PDB entry 5XMW | X-ray diffraction, 3.00 A resolution | chains A and B

== Chain A (and B) ==
Name: Zearalenone lactonase
Source organism: Bionectria ochroleuca
Notes: chain B of this document is another copy of the same molecule, construct and numbering; everything in this record applies to it too
UniProt: A0A0N9XBU7 (A0A0N9XBU7_BIOOC); residues 1-264 here = UniProt positions 1-264
Sequence (284 residues; each row starts with the number of its first residue):
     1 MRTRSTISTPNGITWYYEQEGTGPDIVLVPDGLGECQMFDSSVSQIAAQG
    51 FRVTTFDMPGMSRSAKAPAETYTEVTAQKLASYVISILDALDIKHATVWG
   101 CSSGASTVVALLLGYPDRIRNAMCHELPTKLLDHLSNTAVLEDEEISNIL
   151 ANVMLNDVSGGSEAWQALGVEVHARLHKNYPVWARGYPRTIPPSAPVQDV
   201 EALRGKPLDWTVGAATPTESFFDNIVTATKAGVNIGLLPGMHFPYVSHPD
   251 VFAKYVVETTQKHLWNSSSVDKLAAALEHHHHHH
Unresolved in the structure: 271-284 (chain B: 269-284)
Sequence notes: expression tag (265-284)
Modified residues: Mse1, Mse38, Mse58, Mse61, Mse123, Mse154, Mse241 (selenomethionine; parent Met)

== How chain A and chain B interact ==
Pairs across the interface (35):
  Gly213(A) - Thr218(B)
  Ala214(A) - Pro217(B)
  Ala214(A) - Thr218(B)  hydrogen bond (backbone-backbone)
  Ala214(A) - Glu219(B)  hydrogen bond (backbone-backbone)
  Thr216(A) - Pro217(B)
  Thr216(A) - Thr218(B)  hydrogen bond (backbone-side chain)
  Pro217(A) - Ala214(B)
  Pro217(A) - Thr216(B)
  Pro217(A) - Thr218(B)  hydrogen bond (backbone-side chain)
  Thr218(A) - Gly213(B)
  Thr218(A) - Ala214(B)  hydrogen bond (backbone-backbone)
  Thr218(A) - Thr216(B)  hydrogen bond (side chain-backbone)
  Thr218(A) - Pro217(B)
  Thr218(A) - Thr218(B)
  Thr218(A) - Ile225(B)
  Thr218(A) - Leu237(B)
  Glu219(A) - Ala214(B)  hydrogen bond (backbone-backbone)
  Glu219(A) - Ala215(B)
  Glu219(A) - Leu237(B)
  Phe222(A) - Ile225(B)  hydrophobic
  Phe222(A) - Ile235(B)
  Phe222(A) - Leu237(B)  hydrophobic
  Ile225(A) - Thr218(B)
  Ile225(A) - Phe222(B)  hydrophobic
  Ile225(A) - Ile225(B)  hydrophobic
  Ile225(A) - Val226(B)  hydrophobic
  Val226(A) - Ile225(B)  hydrophobic
  Val226(A) - Thr229(B)
  Thr229(A) - Val226(B)
  Thr229(A) - Thr229(B)
  Thr229(A) - Lys230(B)
  Lys230(A) - Thr229(B)
  Ile235(A) - Phe222(B)
  Leu237(A) - Glu219(B)
  Leu237(A) - Phe222(B)  hydrophobic
Other interface residues (no listed pair), chain A (16 interface residues in all): Val212, Ala215, Gly236
Other interface residues (no listed pair), chain B (16 interface residues in all): Val212, Gly236

== Summary ==
Chain A and chain B each contribute 16 residues to their interface; the contacts include 7 hydrogen bonds.
Polar pairs include Thr216(A)-Thr218(B), Pro217(A)-Thr218(B) and Ala214(A)-Thr218(B).
Both chains are Zearalenone lactonase (Bionectria ochroleuca). Entry 5XMW (Selenomethionine-derivated ZHD) was
determined by X-ray diffraction together with 5C8Z from the same study.
